8BEF - chains x and z of the 22 polymer chains in the assembly; structure by electron microscopy, 2.13 A resolution.

[Chain x]
Name: Gamma carbonic anhydrase-like 2, mitochondrial
Source organism: Arabidopsis thaliana
UniProt: Q9SMN1 (GCAL2_ARATH); residues 1-256 here = UniProt positions 1-256
Amino-acid sequence (256 residues; each row starts with the number of its first residue):
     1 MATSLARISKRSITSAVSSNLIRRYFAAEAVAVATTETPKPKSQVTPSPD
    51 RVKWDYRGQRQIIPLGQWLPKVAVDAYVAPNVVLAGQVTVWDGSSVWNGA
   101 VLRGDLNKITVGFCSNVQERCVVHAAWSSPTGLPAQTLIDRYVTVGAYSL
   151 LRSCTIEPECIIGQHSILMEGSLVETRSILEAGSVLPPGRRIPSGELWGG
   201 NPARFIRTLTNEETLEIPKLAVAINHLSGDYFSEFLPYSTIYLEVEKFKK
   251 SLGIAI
Unresolved in the structure: 1-43, 254-256
UniProt features mapped onto this chain:
  - binding site (substrate): Arg103 to Asp105, Gln118, Glu119, Arg152, Gln164, Tyr231
  - binding site (Zn(2+)): His124
Small-molecule neighbours: Butyryl Coenzyme A (BCO): Leu106, Arg152, Met169, Glu170, Val185, Pro187, Pro188, Arg190, Asn201, Pro202, Arg204

[Chain z]
Name: Gamma carbonic anhydrase 1, mitochondrial
Source organism: Arabidopsis thaliana
Notes: EC 4.2.1.-
UniProt: Q9FWR5 (GCA1_ARATH); residue numbers follow UniProt; this construct covers 1-275
Amino-acid sequence (275 residues; each row starts with the number of its first residue):
     1 MGTLGRAFYSVGFWIRETGQALDRLGCRLQGKNYFREQLSRHRTLMNVFD
    51 KAPIVDKEAFVAPSASVIGDVHIGRGSSIWYGCVLRGDVNTVSVGSGTNI
   101 QDNSLVHVAKSNLSGKVHPTIIGDNVTIGHSAVLHGCTVEDETFIGMGAT
   151 LLDGVVVEKHGMVAAGALVRQNTRIPSGEVWGGNPARFLRKLTDEEIAFI
   201 SQSATNYSNLAQAHAAENAKPLNVIEFEKVLRKKHALKDEEYDSMLGIVR
   251 ETPPELNLPNNILPDKETKRPSNVN
Unresolved in the structure: 1, 235-275
UniProt features mapped onto this chain:
  - binding site (substrate): Arg86 to Asp88, Gln101, Asp102, Asn209
  - binding site (Zn(2+)): His107, His130, His135
Ion coordination: Zn2+: His130 (shared with 2 residues of chain y)
Small-molecule neighbours:
  - phosphatidylcholine (PC7; (7S)-4-hydroxy-N,N,N-trimethyl-9-oxo-7-[(palmitoyloxy)methyl]-3,5,8-trioxa-4-phosphahexacosan-1-aminium 4-oxide): Leu22, Leu25, Arg28, Leu29
  - phosphatidylethanolamine (PTY): Glu17, Thr18, Ala21, Leu22, Arg24, Leu25, Arg28, Arg36

[Interface between chain x and chain z]
Residue-residue contacts (86):
  Pro49(x) - Lys229(z)
  Asp50(x) - Lys229(z)
  Arg51(x) - Lys229(z)
  Val52(x) - Glu226(z)
  Val52(x) - Val230(z)  hydrophobic
  Lys53(x) - Glu226(z)  hydrogen bond (backbone-side chain)
  Trp54(x) - Leu222(z)  hydrophobic
  Trp54(x) - Asn223(z)
  Trp54(x) - Glu226(z)  hydrogen bond (backbone-side chain)
  Trp54(x) - Phe227(z)  hydrophobic
  Tyr56(x) - Glu37(z)  hydrogen bond
  Tyr56(x) - Leu39(z)  hydrophobic
  Tyr56(x) - Phe227(z)  hydrophobic
  Tyr56(x) - Val230(z)  hydrophobic
  Tyr56(x) - Leu231(z)
  Arg57(x) - Glu37(z)
  Arg57(x) - Leu39(z)
  Arg57(x) - Ser40(z)  hydrogen bond (backbone-backbone)
  Arg60(x) - Gln38(z)
  Pro80(x) - Arg41(z)
  Pro80(x) - His42(z)
  Asn81(x) - Ser66(z)
  Trp97(x) - Lys110(z)
  Asn98(x) - Ser66(z)
  Asn98(x) - Ile68(z)
  Gln118(x) - Lys110(z)  hydrogen bond
  Glu119(x) - Val84(z)
  Glu119(x) - Arg86(z)  salt bridge
  Glu119(x) - Leu105(z)
  Glu119(x) - Lys110(z)  salt bridge
  Arg120(x) - Gly82(z)  hydrogen bond (side chain-backbone)
  Arg120(x) - Asn103(z)  hydrogen bond
  Ala147(x) - Leu105(z)  hydrophobic
  Ala147(x) - His107(z)
  Tyr148(x) - Asn103(z)  hydrogen bond (side chain-backbone)
  Tyr148(x) - Ser131(z)  hydrogen bond
  Tyr148(x) - Val133(z)  hydrophobic
  Gln164(x) - His107(z)  hydrogen bond
  Gln164(x) - Val133(z)
  Gln164(x) - His135(z)
  His165(x) - Val133(z)
  His165(x) - Gly148(z)
  His165(x) - Thr150(z)
  Glu181(x) - Arg170(z)  salt bridge
  Gly183(x) - Asn184(z)  hydrogen bond (backbone-side chain)
  Lys219(x) - Leu113(z)
  Leu220(x) - Leu113(z)
  Ala223(x) - Ser111(z)
  Leu227(x) - Asp88(z)
  Leu227(x) - Lys110(z)
  Tyr231(x) - Met46(z)  hydrophobic
  Tyr231(x) - Ile68(z)
  Tyr231(x) - Arg86(z)
  Tyr231(x) - Asp88(z)  hydrogen bond
  Ser233(x) - Phe13(z)
  Glu234(x) - Tyr9(z)  hydrogen bond
  Glu234(x) - Phe13(z)
  Glu234(x) - Asn47(z)
  Glu234(x) - Val48(z)
  Glu234(x) - Phe49(z)  hydrogen bond (side chain-backbone)
  Phe235(x) - Arg43(z)
  Phe235(x) - Met46(z)  hydrophobic
  Leu236(x) - Phe13(z)  hydrophobic
  Leu236(x) - Glu17(z)
  Leu236(x) - Gln20(z)
  Leu236(x) - Arg41(z)  hydrogen bond (backbone-side chain)
  Pro237(x) - Glu17(z)
  Pro237(x) - Arg41(z)
  Tyr238(x) - Gln20(z)
  Tyr238(x) - Arg24(z)
  Tyr238(x) - Phe35(z)
  Tyr238(x) - Arg36(z)  hydrogen bond
  Tyr238(x) - Arg41(z)  hydrogen bond (backbone-side chain)
  Ser239(x) - Arg41(z)
  Thr240(x) - Gln20(z)
  Ile241(x) - Leu39(z)  hydrophobic
  Tyr242(x) - Asp23(z)  hydrogen bond
  Tyr242(x) - Tyr34(z)  hydrophobic
  Tyr242(x) - Phe35(z)  hydrophobic
  Tyr242(x) - Leu39(z)
  Glu246(x) - Tyr34(z)  hydrogen bond
  Phe248(x) - Phe227(z)  hydrophobic
  Lys249(x) - Phe227(z)
  Lys249(x) - Leu231(z)
  Leu252(x) - Val224(z)  hydrophobic
  Leu252(x) - Phe227(z)  hydrophobic
Interface residues without a listed pair, chain x (50 interface residues in all): Asp55, Gly58, Gln59, Ile62, Ala182, Glu216, Ile224, Leu243, Val245
Interface residues without a listed pair, chain z (53 interface residues in all): Arg16, Arg28, Val89, Leu152, Leu168, Glu228

[In short]
50 residues of chain x face 53 of chain z across their interface; the contacts include 19 hydrogen bonds and 3
salt bridges. Polar contacts include Glu119(x)-Arg86(z), Glu119(x)-Lys110(z) and Glu181(x)-Arg170(z). Ligands
of chain x: Butyryl Coenzyme A. Bound to chain z: phosphatidylcholine and phosphatidylethanolamine.
Chain x is Gamma carbonic anhydrase-like 2, mitochondrial and chain z is Gamma carbonic anhydrase 1,
mitochondrial, both from Arabidopsis thaliana; the structure, Cryo-EM structure of the Arabidopsis thaliana
I+III2 supercomplex (CI membrane core), was determined by electron microscopy (same publication as 8BED, 8BEE,
8BEH, 8BEL, 8BEP, 8BPX, 8BQ5 and 8BQ6).
